PDB entry 5XRZ | X-ray diffraction, 3.60 A resolution | chains F and L of the 12 polymer chains in the assembly

== Chain F ==
Protein: DNA repair protein RAD52 homolog
Source organism: Homo sapiens
UniProt: P43351 (RAD52_HUMAN); residue numbers follow UniProt; this construct covers 1-212
Amino-acid sequence (215 residues; numbered -2 to 212; the number before each row is that of its first residue; numbers below 1 keep their minus sign (Gly-2 is residue -2)):
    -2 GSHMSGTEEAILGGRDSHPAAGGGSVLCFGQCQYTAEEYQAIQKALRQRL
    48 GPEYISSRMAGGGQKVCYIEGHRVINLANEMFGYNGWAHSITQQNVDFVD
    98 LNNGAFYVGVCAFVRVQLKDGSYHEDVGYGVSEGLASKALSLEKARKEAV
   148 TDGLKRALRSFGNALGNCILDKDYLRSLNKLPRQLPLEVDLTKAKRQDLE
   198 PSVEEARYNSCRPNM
Not modelled in the structure: -2 to 24, 209-212
Differences from the reference sequence: expression tag (-2 to 0); engineered mutation Ala102 (Lys in P43351), Ala133 (Lys in P43351)
UniProt features mapped onto this chain:
  - DNA-binding region: Lys152 to Arg156
  - modified residue: Tyr104 (Phosphotyrosine), Ser199 (Phosphoserine)
  - mutagenesis: Arg55 (R55A: Abolishes ssDNA-binding), Tyr65 (Y65A: Moderately defective in both ss and dsDNA-binding), Lys152 (K152A: Abolishes ssDNA-binding), Arg153 (R153A: Moderately defective in both ss and dsDNA-binding), Arg156 (R156A: Moderately defective in both ss and dsDNA-binding)
From the paper describing this entry:
  - binding site for ssDNA (chain L): Arg55, Val63, Lys152, Arg153, Arg156
  - mutagenesis - K152A, R153A, R156A: decreased catalytic activity
  - mutagenesis - R55A: decreased catalytic activity on DNA annealing
  - mutagenesis - R55A/K152A: decreased binding to ssDNA

== Chain L ==
Molecule: ssDNA
Sequence (40 nucleotides; row label = number of the first residue in the row):
     1 TTTTTTTTTTTTTTTTTTCCCTTTTTTTTTTTTTTTTTTT

== Interface between chain F and chain L ==
Residue-residue contacts - 19 pairs, chain F then chain L:
  Arg55(F) - DC20(L)  sugar contact
  Arg55(F) - DC21(L)  hydrogen bond to the sugar
  Val63(F) - DC20(L)  base contact
  Tyr65(F) - DC21(L)  phosphate contact
  Tyr65(F) - DT22(L)  phosphate contact
  Ile66(F) - DT22(L)  phosphate contact
  Lys141(F) - DT22(L)  base contact
  Lys144(F) - DT23(L)  phosphate contact
  Lys144(F) - DT24(L)  salt bridge to the phosphate
  Glu145(F) - DT22(L)  sugar contact
  Thr148(F) - DT23(L)  hydrogen bond to the phosphate
  Asp149(F) - DC20(L)  phosphate contact
  Asp149(F) - DC21(L)  phosphate contact
  Lys152(F) - DC21(L)  salt bridge to the phosphate
  Lys152(F) - DT22(L)  salt bridge to the phosphate
  Arg153(F) - DC19(L)  salt bridge to the phosphate
  Arg153(F) - DC20(L)  salt bridge to the phosphate
  Arg156(F) - DC20(L)  salt bridge to the phosphate
  Leu167(F) - DC19(L)  phosphate contact
Interface residues without a listed pair, chain F (17 interface residues in all): Ala57, Cys64, Glu67, Glu140
Interface residues without a listed pair, chain L (7 interface residues in all): DT25

== Overview ==
The interface between chain F and chain L involves 17 residues on one side and 7 on the other; the contacts
include 2 hydrogen bonds and 6 salt bridges. Polar contacts include Arg55(F)-DC21(L), Thr148(F)-DT23(L) and
Lys144(F)-DT24(L). The paper reports a binding site for ssDNA (chain L) at Arg55(F), Val63(F) and Lys152(F)
among others; K152A, R153A and R156A of chain F reduce catalytic activity; 5 substitutions were tested in all.
Chain F is DNA repair protein RAD52 homolog (Homo sapiens) and chain L is ssDNA; the structure, Structure of a
ssDNA bound to the inner DNA binding site of RAD52, was determined by X-ray diffraction, deposited together
with 5XS0.
